Entry 8CMG (X-ray diffraction, 1.64 A resolution); this record covers chains B and C of the 3 polymer chains in the assembly.

== Chain B ==
Name: Human leukocyte antigen DR beta chain allotype DR1 (DRB1*0101)
From: Homo sapiens
Sequence (194 residues; row label = number of the first residue in the row; numbers below 1 keep their minus sign (Met-3 is residue -3)):
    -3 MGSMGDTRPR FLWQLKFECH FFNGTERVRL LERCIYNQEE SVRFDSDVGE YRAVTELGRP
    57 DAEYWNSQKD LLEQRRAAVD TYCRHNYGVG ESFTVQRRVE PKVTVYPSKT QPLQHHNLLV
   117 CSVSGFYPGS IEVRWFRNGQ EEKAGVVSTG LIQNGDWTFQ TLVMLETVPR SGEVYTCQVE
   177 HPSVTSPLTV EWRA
Not modelled in the structure: -3 to -2, 106-112
Cystine bridges: Cys15-Cys79, Cys117-Cys173

== Chain C ==
Name: Non-structural protein 7
UniProtKB: P0DTD1 (R1AB_SARS2); residues 1-15 here correspond to UniProt positions 6420-6434 (UniProt number = residue number + 6419)
Sequence (15 residues; row label = number of the first residue in the row):
     1 LDAYNMMISA GFSLW

== Interface between chain B and chain C ==
Pairs across the interface (27):
  Trp9(B) with Phe12(C), hydrophobic
  Leu11(B) with Ser9(C)
  Phe13(B) with Met7(C), hydrophobic
  Asp57(B) with Phe12(C)
  Tyr60(B) with Gly11(C); Phe12(C); Ser13(C)
  Trp61(B) with Ala10(C); Gly11(C), hydrogen bond (side chain-backbone); Phe12(C), hydrophobic
  Gln70(B) with Met7(C)
  Arg71(B) with Met7(C); Ile8(C), hydrogen bond (side chain-backbone); Ala10(C)
  Ala74(B) with Met7(C), hydrophobic
  Thr77(B) with Asn5(C), hydrogen bond (backbone-side chain)
  Tyr78(B) with Asn5(C); Met6(C), hydrophobic; Met7(C), hydrophobic
  His81(B) with Ala3(C), hydrogen bond (side chain-backbone); Asn5(C)
  Asn82(B) with Tyr4(C); Asn5(C), hydrogen bond (side chain-backbone)
  Val85(B) with Ala3(C); Tyr4(C), hydrophobic
  Gly86(B) with Tyr4(C)
  Phe89(B) with Tyr4(C)
Also at the interface, not in a pair above, chain B (19 interface residues in all): Leu26, Leu67, Thr90
Also at the interface, not in a pair above, chain C (12 interface residues in all): Asp2

== Overview ==
Chain B and chain C form an interface of 19 and 12 residues respectively, with 5 hydrogen bonds. Polar pairs
include Trp61(B)-Gly11(C), Arg71(B)-Ile8(C) and Thr77(B)-Asn5(C).
Chain B is Human leukocyte antigen DR beta chain allotype DR1 (DRB1*0101) (Homo sapiens) and chain C is
Non-structural protein 7; the structure, Human Leukocyte Antigen class II allotype DR1 presenting SARS-CoV-2
nsp14 peptide (orf1ab)6420-6434, was determined by X-ray diffraction (same publication as 8CMB, 8CMC, 8CMD,
8CME, 8CMF, 8CMH and 8CMI).
